8IYH - chains B and D of the 5 polymer chains in the assembly; structure by electron microscopy, 3.30 A resolution.

[Chain B]
Molecule: Guanine nucleotide-binding protein G(o) subunit alpha
From: Homo sapiens
UniProtKB: P09471 (GNAO_HUMAN); numbering as in UniProt; present here: 6-53, 182-230, 241-354
Chain sequence (240 residues; numbered -11 to 354; 126 numbers in that range are skipped by the numbering (no residue carries them; nothing is unmodelled there); the number before each row is that of its first residue; numbers below 1 keep their minus sign (Met-11 is residue -11)):
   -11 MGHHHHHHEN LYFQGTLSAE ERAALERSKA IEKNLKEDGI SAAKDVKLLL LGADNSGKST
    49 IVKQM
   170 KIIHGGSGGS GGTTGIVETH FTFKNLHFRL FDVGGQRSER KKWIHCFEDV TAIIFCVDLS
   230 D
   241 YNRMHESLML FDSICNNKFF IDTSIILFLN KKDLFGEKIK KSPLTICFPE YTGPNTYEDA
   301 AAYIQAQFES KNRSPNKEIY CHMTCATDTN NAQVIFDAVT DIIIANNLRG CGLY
Unresolved in the structure: -11 to 5, 170-182, 241-244
Differences from the reference sequence: initiating methionine (-11); expression tag (-10 to 5); engineered mutation Asp42 (Gly in P09471), Asn43 (Glu in P09471), Asp227 (Ala in P09471), Asp230 (Gly in P09471), Ala332 (Ile in P09471), Ile335 (Val in P09471); linker (170-181)
UniProt features mapped onto this chain:
  - region: Lys35 to Ala41, Ser44 to Thr48 (G1 motif), Phe197 to Arg206 (G3 motif), Ile266 to Asp273 (G4 motif), Thr324 to Thr329 (G5 motif)
  - binding site (GTP): Lys46, Ser47, Thr48, Asn270, Asp273, Cys325
  - binding site (Mg(2+)): Ser47, Thr182
  - natural variant: Gly40 (G40R: In DEE17 and NEDIM; G40W: Found in a patient with intractable early-onset epilepsy), Ser47 (S47G: In NEDIM), Gln52 (Q52P: Found in a patient with intractable early-onset epilepsy; Q52R: In DEE17), Thr191 to Phe197 (deletion: In DEE17), Gly203 (G203R: In DEE17), Arg209 (R209C: In DEE17 and NEDIM; R209G: In NEDIM; R209H: In NEDIM; R209L: In NEDIM), Glu246 (E246G: In NEDIM; E246K: In NEDIM), Ile279 (I279N: In DEE17)
  - modified residue: Gln205 (5-glutamyl histamine), Cys351 (ADP-ribosylcysteine)
  - lipidation: Cys351 (S-palmitoyl cysteine)
  - mutagenesis: Cys351 (C351A: Strong loss of binding to ADGRG3)

[Chain D]
Molecule: Hydroxycarboxylic acid receptor 2
From: Homo sapiens
UniProtKB: chimeric construct of P08173, Q8TDS4: residues -30 to -9 from P08173 (ACM4_HUMAN) positions 2-23 (UniProt number = residue number + 32); residues 2-363 from Q8TDS4 positions 2-363 (same numbers)
Chain sequence (419 residues; each row starts with the number of its first residue; numbers below 1 keep their minus sign (Met-55 is residue -55)):
   -55 MGKTIIALSY IFCLVFADYK DDDDAANFTP VNGSSGNQSV RLVTSSSLEV LFQGPGSNRH
     5 HLQDHFLEID KKNCCVFRDD FIVKVLPPVL GLEFIFGLLG NGLALWIFCF HLKSWKSSRI
    65 FLFNLAVADF LLIICLPFLM DNYVRRWDWK FGDIPCRLML FMLAMNRQGS IIFLTVVAVD
   125 RYFRVVHPHH ALNKISNRTA AIISCLLWGI TIGLTVHLLK KKMPIQNGGA NLCSSFSICH
   185 TFQWHEAMFL LEFFLPLGII LFCSARIIWS LRQRQMDRHA KIKRAITFIM VVAIVFVICF
   245 LPSVVVRIRI FWLLHTSGTQ NCEVYRSVDL AFFITLSFTY MNSMLDPVVY YFSSPSFPNF
   305 FSTLINRCLQ RKMTGEPDNN RSTSVELTGD PNKTRGAPEA LMANSGEPWS PSYLGPTSP
Unresolved in the structure: -55 to 8, 55-58, 301-363
Differences from the reference sequence: initiating methionine (-55); expression tag (-54 to -31); linker (-8 to 1)
Cystine bridges: Cys18-Cys183, Cys19-Cys266, Cys100-Cys177
Ligand contacts: FI7 (2-[[2,2-dimethyl-3-[3-(5-oxidanylpyridin-2-yl)-1,2,4-oxadiazol-5-yl]propanoyl]amino]cyclohexene-1-carboxylic acid): Leu83, Tyr87, Leu104, Leu107, Ala108, Arg111, Gln112, Leu158, Thr159, Cys177, Ser178, Ser179, Phe180, His189, Met192, Tyr284
UniProt features mapped onto this chain:
  - glycosylation (N-linked (GlcNAc...) asparagine): Asn-24, Asn-19
  - modified residue: Ser328 (Phosphoserine)
What the authors report for this chain:
  - binding site for FI7: Arg111, Gln112, His189, Met192
  - conformationally variable residues (helix shift, side-chain flip): Arg111, Gln112, Ser179, His189, Met192, Tyr284
  - mutagenesis - R111A, S179A: unchanged expression

[How chain B and chain D interact]
Residue-residue contacts - 29 pairs, chain B then chain D:
  Leu195(B) with His133(D)
  Glu318(B) with His223(D), salt bridge
  Asp337(B) with Arg218(D), salt bridge
  Thr340(B) with Pro132(D); His133(D), hydrogen bond; Arg218(D)
  Asp341(B) with Arg218(D), salt bridge
  Ile343(B) with Pro132(D), hydrophobic; His133(D)
  Ile344(B) with Pro132(D), hydrophobic; Met220(D), hydrophobic
  Asn347(B) with Arg128(D), hydrogen bond (side chain-backbone); Pro132(D)
  Leu348(B) with Val129(D), hydrophobic; Ile226(D), hydrophobic
  Gly350(B) with Lys60(D), hydrogen bond (backbone-side chain); Ser62(D), hydrogen bond (backbone-side chain)
  Cys351(B) with Ser62(D); Arg125(D); Arg128(D)
  Gly352(B) with Ser298(D)
  Leu353(B) with Arg125(D); Ala229(D), hydrophobic; Ile233(D), hydrophobic; Ser297(D)
  Tyr354(B) with Lys225(D); Ile226(D), hydrophobic; Ser297(D); Pro299(D)
Other interface residues (no listed pair), chain B (15 interface residues in all): Phe336
Other interface residues (no listed pair), chain D (21 interface residues in all): Arg63, Leu66, Asn137, Leu215

[In short]
Chain B and chain D form an interface of 15 and 21 residues respectively, with 4 hydrogen bonds and 3 salt
bridges. Polar contacts include Glu318(B)-His223(D), Asp337(B)-Arg218(D) and Asp341(B)-Arg218(D). From the
paper: a binding site for FI7 at Arg111(D), Gln112(D) and His189(D) among others; R111A and S179A of chain D
leave expression unchanged.
Chain B is Guanine nucleotide-binding protein G(o) subunit alpha and chain D is Hydroxycarboxylic acid
receptor 2, both from Homo sapiens; the structure, Structure of MK6892-GPR109A-G-protein complex, was
determined by electron microscopy together with 8IY9, 8IYW, 8JER and 8JHN from the same study.
